Entry 8ZGT (electron microscopy, 2.96 A resolution); this record covers chains C and G of the 6 polymer chains in the assembly.

Chain C (and G):
Protein: High affinity immunoglobulin epsilon receptor subunit gamma
Source organism: Rattus norvegicus
Notes: chain G of this document is another copy of the same molecule, construct and numbering; everything in this record applies to it too
UniProt: P20411 (FCERG_RAT); numbering as in UniProt (aligned over 1-86)
Sequence (86 residues; numbered 1 to 86; the number before each row is that of its first residue):
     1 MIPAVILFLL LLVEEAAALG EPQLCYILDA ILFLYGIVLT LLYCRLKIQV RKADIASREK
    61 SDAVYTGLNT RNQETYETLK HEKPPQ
Unresolved in the structure: 1-21, 59-86 (chain G: 1-23, 58-86)
Curated features (UniProtKB/Swiss-Prot):
  - modified residue: Y65 (Phosphotyrosine), Y76 (Phosphotyrosine), T78 (Phosphothreonine)
Reported in the primary citation:
  - mutagenesis - L32G/Y43A, L39A/L42A: decreased expression with High affinity immunoglobulin epsilon receptor subunit alpha
  - mutagenesis - L39A/L42A: decreased binding to FcaRI
  - mutagenesis - L32G/Y43A: abolished binding to FcaRI
  - mutagenesis - L32G/Y43A, L39A/L42A: decreased binding to High affinity immunoglobulin epsilon receptor subunit alpha
  - mutagenesis - L32G/Y43A, L39A/L42A: decreased binding to FcyRIIIA

Interface between chain C and chain G:
Disulfides between the chains: C25(C)-C25(G)
Contacting residue pairs - 16 pairs, chain C then chain G:
  C25(C) with C25(G), disulfide
  L28(C) with D29(G)
  I31(C) with F33(G), hydrophobic
  L32(C) with D29(G); L32(G), hydrophobic
  Y35(C) with G36(G); T40(G)
  L39(C) with L39(G), hydrophobic
  L42(C) with Y43(G)
  Y43(C) with L39(G), hydrogen bond (side chain-backbone); L42(G); Y43(G), hydrogen bond (side chain-backbone)
  L46(C) with Y43(G), hydrophobic; L46(G); K47(G)
  Q49(C) with V50(G)
Also at the interface, not in a pair above, chain C (13 interface residues in all): L24, D29, V50
Also at the interface, not in a pair above, chain G (13 interface residues in all): Y26

In short:
Chain C and chain G each contribute 13 residues to their interface; the contacts include 1 disulfide bond and
2 hydrogen bonds. Among the polar pairs are Y43(C)-L39(G) and Y43(C)-Y43(G). From the paper: L32G/Y43A and
L39A/L42A of chain C reduce expression with High affinity immunoglobulin epsilon receptor subunit alpha;
L32G/Y43A and L39A/L42A of chain C reduce binding to High affinity immunoglobulin epsilon receptor subunit
alpha.
Chain C and chain G are both High affinity immunoglobulin epsilon receptor subunit gamma (Rattus norvegicus);
the structure, Structure of the ige-fc bound to its high affinity receptor fc(epsilon)ri state3, was
determined by electron microscopy (same publication as 8Y81, 8Y84, 8Z0T and 8ZGS).
